Entry 2ZH4 (X-ray diffraction, 2.65 A resolution); this record covers chains B and A.

# Chain B
Molecule: tRNA
Sequence (34 nucleotides; numbered 1 to 34; the number before each row is that of its first residue):
     1 GGCCCGGGGC GGUUCGAUUC CGCCCUGGGC CACG

# Chain A
Molecule: CCA-adding enzyme
Organism: Archaeoglobus fulgidus
Notes: EC 2.7.7.25, 2.7.7.21
Reference sequence: O28126 (CCA_ARCFU); numbering as in UniProt (aligned over 1-437)
Amino-acid sequence (437 residues; each row starts with the number of its first residue):
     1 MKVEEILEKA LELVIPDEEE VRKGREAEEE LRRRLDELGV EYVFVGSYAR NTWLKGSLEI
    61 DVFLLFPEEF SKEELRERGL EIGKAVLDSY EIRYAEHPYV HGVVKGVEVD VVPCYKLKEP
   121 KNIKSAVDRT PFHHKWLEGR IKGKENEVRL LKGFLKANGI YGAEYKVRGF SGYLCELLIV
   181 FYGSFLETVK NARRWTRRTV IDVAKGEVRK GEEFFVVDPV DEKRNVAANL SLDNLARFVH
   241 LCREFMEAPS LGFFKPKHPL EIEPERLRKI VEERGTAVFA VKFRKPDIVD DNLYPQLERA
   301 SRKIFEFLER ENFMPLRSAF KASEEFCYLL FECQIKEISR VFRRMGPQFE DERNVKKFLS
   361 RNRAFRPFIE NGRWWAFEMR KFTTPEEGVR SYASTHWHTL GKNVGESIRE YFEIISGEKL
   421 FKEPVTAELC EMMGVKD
Curated features (UniProtKB/Swiss-Prot):
  - binding site (ATP): Ser-47, Arg-50, His-133, Lys-152, Tyr-161
  - binding site (CTP): Ser-47, Arg-50, His-133, Lys-152, Tyr-161
  - binding site (Mg(2+)): Glu-59, Asp-61, Asp-110
  - mutagenesis: Arg-50 (R50A: High decrease in both AMP and CMP incorporation), Asp-110 (D110A: High decrease in both AMP and CMP incorporation), His-133 (H133A: No decrease in both AMP and CMP incorporation), Arg-299 to Arg-302 (Does not affect the CCA tRNA nucleotidyltransferase activity, while the CCACCA tRNA nucleotidyltransferase activity is strongly reduced)
Reported in the primary citation:
  - contacts within the chain: Glu-96/Ala-126 (hydrogen bond)
  - binding site for tRNA (chain B): Asp-61, Tyr-173, Arg-224
  - mutagenesis - R224A: decreased catalytic activity on mini-D73U74
  - mutagenesis - R224A: decreased catalytic activity on mini-D73N74
  - mutagenesis - R224A: decreased catalytic activity on mini-D73U74C75
  - mutagenesis - R224A: decreased catalytic activity on mini-D73C74U75
  - mutagenesis - R224A: unchanged catalytic activity on mini-D73C74C75

# How chain B and chain A interact
Pairs across the interface (59):
  G1(B) with Tyr-165(A), base contact; Asn-292(A), hydrogen bond to the sugar; Gln-296(A), hydrogen bond to the sugar; Lys-402(A), sugar contact
  G2(B) with Tyr-165(A), base contact; Pro-295(A), sugar contact; Gln-296(A), sugar contact; Gly-401(A), phosphate contact; Lys-402(A), hydrogen bond to the phosphate
  C3(B) with Arg-299(A), salt bridge to the phosphate; Arg-302(A), salt bridge to the phosphate
  U14(B) with Arg-344(A), salt bridge to the phosphate; Arg-361(A), salt bridge to the phosphate
  C15(B) with Arg-344(A), phosphate contact; Met-345(A), base contact; Gly-346(A), base contact; Pro-347(A), base contact; Asn-354(A), hydrogen bond to the sugar; Lys-357(A), hydrogen bond to the sugar; Phe-358(A), hydrogen bond to the sugar; Arg-361(A), salt bridge to the phosphate; Arg-363(A), salt bridge to the phosphate
  G16(B) with Asn-354(A), sugar contact; Lys-357(A), salt bridge to the phosphate
  C21(B) with Arg-310(A), hydrogen bond to the phosphate; His-396(A), hydrogen bond to the sugar
  G22(B) with Lys-303(A), salt bridge to the phosphate; Arg-310(A), salt bridge to the phosphate; Tyr-392(A), hydrogen bond to the phosphate; His-396(A), phosphate contact; Thr-399(A), sugar contact
  C23(B) with His-398(A), salt bridge to the phosphate; Thr-399(A), phosphate contact
  C24(B) with His-398(A), salt bridge to the phosphate
  C31(B) with Tyr-165(A), hydrogen bond to the base; Arg-224(A), salt bridge to the phosphate; Ala-228(A), sugar contact; Asn-229(A), hydrogen bond to the sugar
  A32(B) with Ala-163(A), sugar contact; Glu-164(A), sugar contact; Tyr-165(A), sugar contact; Arg-224(A), salt bridge to the phosphate; Asn-229(A), sugar contact; Asp-291(A), hydrogen bond to the sugar; Asn-292(A), base contact
  C33(B) with Ser-171(A), sugar contact; Gly-172(A), hydrogen bond to the base; Tyr-173(A), hydrogen bond to the base; Arg-224(A), hydrogen bond to the phosphate
  G34(B) with Gly-46(A), base contact; Asp-61(A), hydrogen bond to the base; Phe-63(A), base contact; Asp-110(A), base contact; Ala-126(A), phosphate contact; Val-127(A), sugar contact; Arg-129(A), salt bridge to the phosphate; Thr-130(A), sugar contact; His-133(A), phosphate contact; Arg-224(A), salt bridge to the phosphate
Interface residues without a listed pair, chain A (45 interface residues in all): Ser-47, Arg-373, Glu-378, Asn-403
The authors on this interface:
  - interface residues, chain A: Asp-61(A), Tyr-173(A), Arg-224(A)

# Summary
The interface between chain B and chain A involves 14 residues on one side and 45 on the other; the contacts
include 16 hydrogen bonds and 15 salt bridges. Polar contacts include C31(B)/Tyr-165(A), C33(B)/Gly-172(A) and
C33(B)/Tyr-173(A). The paper reports a binding site for tRNA (chain B) at Asp-61(A), Tyr-173(A) and
Arg-224(A); R224A of chain A reduces catalytic activity on mini-D73U74.
Chain B is tRNA and chain A is CCA-adding enzyme (Archaeoglobus fulgidus); the structure, Complex structure of
AFCCA with tRNAminiDCG, was determined by X-ray diffraction, deposited together with 2ZH1, 2ZH2, 2ZH3, 2ZH6,
2ZH7, 2ZH8 and 3 further entries.
